PDB entry 6TML | electron microscopy, 4.80 A resolution (low resolution: residue-level contacts below are approximate; hydrogen-bond / salt-bridge calls are withheld) | chains J7 and D7 of the 270 polymer chains in the assembly

[Chain J7]
Molecule: subunit i/j
Organism: Toxoplasma gondii (strain ATCC 50853 / GT1)
UniProtKB: S7UQ82 (S7UQ82_TOXGG); numbering as in UniProt (aligned over 1-229)
Chain sequence (229 residues; numbered 1 to 229; the number before each row is that of its first residue):
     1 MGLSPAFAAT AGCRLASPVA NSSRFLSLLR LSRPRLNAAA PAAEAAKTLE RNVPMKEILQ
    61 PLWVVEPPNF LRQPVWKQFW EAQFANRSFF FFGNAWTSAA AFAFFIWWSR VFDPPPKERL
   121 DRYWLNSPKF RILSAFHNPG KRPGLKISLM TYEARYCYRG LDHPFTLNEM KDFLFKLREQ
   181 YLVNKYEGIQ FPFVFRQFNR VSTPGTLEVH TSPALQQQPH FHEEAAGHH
Disordered / not traced: 1-46, 223-229

[Chain D7]
Molecule: ATPTG2
Organism: Toxoplasma gondii (strain ATCC 50853 / GT1)
UniProtKB: A0A125YV76 (A0A125YV76_TOXGG); residue numbers follow UniProt; this construct covers 1-310
Chain sequence (310 residues; numbered 1 to 310; the number before each row is that of its first residue):
     1 MSPVGRLFLG SKLPAQTWQS FRLQPALPQF AQKRFFSGGA AKPSWHVARE HRFGPTLPDH
    61 AYYGEHATYN YFVLFIRGMR PYLEKIFGDC ASTIKNAAVA VYRPVNAFVV KHNPDLRLQF
   121 VAFASFIATH MAITKEFNDM YQRLVDITSL LELQAAQLHA SEGFWDSESE QQEARLQRHA
   181 EHRNDLETTW EEALREATLA RNFDVLVSYL NHGTSDGCGE HGACGHSGQN GIPPSVTWNF
   241 NAMPYGKENP DTKTFPIPDH EQPYRAFSLG FTANNLSGNW GDYIDRQDNK NALMRPARMM
   301 FTDVFIPTTK
Disordered / not traced: 1-41, 214-228

[Chain J7 / chain D7 interface]
Contacting residue pairs (64; chain J7 residue first):
  Trp80(J7) - Arg80(D7)
  Trp80(J7) - Glu84(D7)
  Trp80(J7) - Phe87(D7)
  Glu81(J7) - Arg80(D7)
  Phe84(J7) - Val73(D7)
  Phe84(J7) - Ile76(D7)
  Phe84(J7) - Arg77(D7)
  Phe84(J7) - Arg80(D7)
  Asn86(J7) - Ala67(D7)
  Asn86(J7) - Thr68(D7)
  Asn86(J7) - Asn70(D7)
  Asn86(J7) - Val73(D7)
  Phe89(J7) - Phe72(D7)
  Asp121(J7) - Pro263(D7)
  Arg122(J7) - Asp259(D7)
  Arg122(J7) - His260(D7)
  Arg122(J7) - Gln262(D7)
  Arg122(J7) - Pro263(D7)
  Arg122(J7) - Tyr264(D7)
  Tyr123(J7) - Arg265(D7)
  Tyr123(J7) - Ala266(D7)
  Tyr123(J7) - Phe267(D7)
  Pro128(J7) - Ala266(D7)
  Lys141(J7) - Gln142(D7)
  Arg142(J7) - Tyr283(D7)
  Leu145(J7) - Glu152(D7)
  Lys146(J7) - Thr148(D7)
  Lys146(J7) - Glu152(D7)
  Arg159(J7) - Glu261(D7)
  Leu161(J7) - Glu261(D7)
  Leu167(J7) - Pro244(D7)
  Asn168(J7) - Tyr245(D7)
  Asn168(J7) - Gly246(D7)
  Asn168(J7) - Thr252(D7)
  Lys171(J7) - Phe240(D7)
  Lys171(J7) - Asn241(D7)
  Lys171(J7) - Met243(D7)
  Lys171(J7) - Pro244(D7)
  Lys171(J7) - Tyr245(D7)
  Asp172(J7) - Tyr283(D7)
  Asp172(J7) - Ile284(D7)
  Leu174(J7) - Trp165(D7)
  Leu174(J7) - Phe240(D7)
  Leu174(J7) - Met243(D7)
  Phe175(J7) - Phe240(D7)
  Phe175(J7) - Ile284(D7)
  Lys176(J7) - Tyr283(D7)
  Leu177(J7) - Glu152(D7)
  Leu177(J7) - Ala156(D7)
  Arg178(J7) - Trp165(D7)
  Glu179(J7) - Tyr283(D7)
  Gln180(J7) - Glu152(D7)
  Gln180(J7) - Leu153(D7)
  Tyr181(J7) - Leu153(D7)
  Tyr181(J7) - Ala156(D7)
  Tyr181(J7) - Gln157(D7)
  Tyr181(J7) - Ala160(D7)
  Asn184(J7) - Leu153(D7)
  Phe195(J7) - Tyr283(D7)
  Phe195(J7) - Ile284(D7)
  Phe195(J7) - Arg286(D7)
  Asn199(J7) - Ile306(D7)
  Asn199(J7) - Pro307(D7)
  Leu207(J7) - Lys310(D7)
Interface residues without a listed pair, chain J7 (35 interface residues in all): Asn126, Leu149, Arg155, Thr166
Interface residues without a listed pair, chain D7 (49 interface residues in all): Leu83, Val145, Asp146, Ser149, His159, Phe164, Asp251, Ile257, Thr309

[In short]
Chain J7 and chain D7 form an interface of 35 and 49 residues respectively.
Here chain J7 is subunit i/j and chain D7 is ATPTG2, both from Toxoplasma gondii (strain ATCC 50853 / GT1).
Entry 6TML (Cryo-EM structure of Toxoplasma gondii mitochondrial ATP synthase hexamer, composite model) was
determined by electron microscopy, deposited together with 6TMG, 6TMH, 6TMI, 6TMJ and 6TMK.
